6P23 - chains A and C of the 3 polymer chains in the assembly; structure by X-ray diffraction, 1.59 A resolution.

Chain A:
Protein: HLA class I histocompatibility antigen, B-8 alpha chain
Organism: Homo sapiens
Reference sequence: P30460 (1B08_HUMAN); residues 1-276 here correspond to UniProt positions 25-300 (UniProt number = residue number + 24)
Sequence (276 residues; row label = number of the first residue in the row):
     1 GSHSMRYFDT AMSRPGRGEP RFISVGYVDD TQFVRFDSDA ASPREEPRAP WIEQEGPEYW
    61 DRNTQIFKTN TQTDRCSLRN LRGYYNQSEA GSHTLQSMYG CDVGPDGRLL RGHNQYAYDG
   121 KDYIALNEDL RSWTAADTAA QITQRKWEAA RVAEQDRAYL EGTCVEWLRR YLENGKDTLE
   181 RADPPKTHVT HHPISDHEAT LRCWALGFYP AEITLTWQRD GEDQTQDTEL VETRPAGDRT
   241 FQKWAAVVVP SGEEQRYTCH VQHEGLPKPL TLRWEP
Unresolved in the structure: 276
Differences from the reference sequence: engineered mutation Cys76 (Glu100 in P30460)
Disulfide bonds: Cys101-Cys164, Cys203-Cys259
What the authors report for this chain:
  - conformationally variable residues (side-chain flip): Arg62

Chain C:
Protein: MHC I-peptide
Sequence (12 residues; each row starts with the number of its first residue; numbers below 1 keep their minus sign (Arg-2 is residue -2)):
    -2 RARAAAKKKY CL
Unresolved in the structure: -2 to 0
Modified / non-standard residues: Ala-1 (N-methyl-L-alanine; MAA)

How chain A and chain C interact:
Disulfides between the chains: Cys76(A)-Cys8(C)
Pairs across the interface (48; chain A residue first):
  Tyr7(A) with Ala2(C); Ala3(C)
  Asp9(A) with Lys6(C), salt bridge
  Phe22(A) with Lys6(C)
  Tyr59(A) with Ala2(C), hydrophobic
  Arg62(A) with Ala1(C)
  Asn63(A) with Ala1(C); Ala2(C), hydrogen bond (side chain-backbone); Ala3(C), hydrogen bond (side chain-backbone)
  Ile66(A) with Ala1(C), hydrophobic; Ala3(C), hydrophobic; Lys4(C)
  Phe67(A) with Ala3(C), hydrophobic
  Asn70(A) with Lys4(C), hydrogen bond (side chain-backbone); Lys5(C); Lys6(C), hydrogen bond (side chain-backbone)
  Thr73(A) with Lys6(C); Tyr7(C); Cys8(C)
  Asp74(A) with Lys6(C), salt bridge
  Cys76(A) with Cys8(C), disulfide
  Ser77(A) with Cys8(C); Leu9(C), hydrogen bond (side chain-backbone)
  Asn80(A) with Cys8(C), hydrogen bond; Leu9(C), hydrogen bond (side chain-backbone)
  Tyr84(A) with Leu9(C), hydrogen bond (side chain-backbone)
  Leu95(A) with Leu9(C), hydrophobic
  Ser97(A) with Lys6(C), hydrogen bond
  Tyr99(A) with Lys4(C)
  Asn114(A) with Lys4(C)
  Tyr123(A) with Leu9(C), hydrophobic
  Thr143(A) with Leu9(C), hydrogen bond (side chain-backbone)
  Lys146(A) with Cys8(C); Leu9(C), hydrogen bond (side chain-backbone)
  Trp147(A) with Tyr7(C); Cys8(C), hydrogen bond (side chain-backbone); Leu9(C), hydrophobic
  Val152(A) with Tyr7(C), hydrophobic
  Gln155(A) with Tyr7(C)
  Asp156(A) with Lys4(C), salt bridge; Tyr7(C)
  Tyr159(A) with Ala2(C), hydrogen bond (side chain-backbone); Ala3(C); Lys4(C)
  Thr163(A) with Ala1(C)
  Trp167(A) with Ala1(C); Ala2(C)
  Tyr171(A) with Ala2(C)
Also at the interface, not in a pair above, chain A (32 interface residues in all): Leu81, Tyr116
Interface features reported in the paper:
  - interface residues, chain A: Asn63(A), Tyr159(A)

Overview:
Chain A and chain C form an interface of 32 and 9 residues respectively, with 1 disulfide bond, 13 hydrogen
bonds and 3 salt bridges. Among the polar pairs are Asp9(A)-Lys6(C), Asp74(A)-Lys6(C) and Asp156(A)-Lys4(C).
The paper reports interface residues Asn63(A) and Tyr159(A); conformational variability at Arg62(A).
Here chain A is HLA class I histocompatibility antigen, B-8 alpha chain (Homo sapiens) and chain C is MHC
I-peptide. Entry 6P23 (Structure of a nested set of N-terminally extended MHC I-peptides provide novel
insights into antigen processing ...) was determined by X-ray diffraction together with 6P27, 6P2C, 6P2F and
6P2S from the same study.
